PDB entry 4CXH | electron microscopy, 8.90 A resolution (very low resolution: no residue pairs are listed; an interface is given only as per-side residue counts) | chains A and c of the 9 polymer chains in the assembly

# Chain A
Protein: Elongation factor 1A
Organism: Oryctolagus cuniculus
Reference sequence: Q9YAV0 (EF1A_AERPE); numbering as in UniProt (aligned over 1-437)
Sequence (437 residues; each row starts with the number of its first residue):
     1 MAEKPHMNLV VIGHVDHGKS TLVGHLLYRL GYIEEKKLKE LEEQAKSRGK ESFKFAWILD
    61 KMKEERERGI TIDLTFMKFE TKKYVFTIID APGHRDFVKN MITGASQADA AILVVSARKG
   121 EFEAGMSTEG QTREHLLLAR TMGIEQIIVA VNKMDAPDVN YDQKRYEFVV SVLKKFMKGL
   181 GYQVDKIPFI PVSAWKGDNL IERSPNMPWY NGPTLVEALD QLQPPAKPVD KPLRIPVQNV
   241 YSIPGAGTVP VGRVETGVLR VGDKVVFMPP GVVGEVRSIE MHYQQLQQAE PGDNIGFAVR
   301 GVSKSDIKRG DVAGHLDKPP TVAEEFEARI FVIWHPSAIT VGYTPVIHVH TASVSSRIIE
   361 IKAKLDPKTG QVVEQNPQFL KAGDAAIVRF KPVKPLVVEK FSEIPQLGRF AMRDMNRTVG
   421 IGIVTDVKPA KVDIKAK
Unresolved in the structure: 1-3, 431-437
Ligand contacts: phenylalanine (PHE): Asn239, Tyr241, Ile243, Val251, Gly296
Curated features (UniProtKB/Swiss-Prot):
  - region: Gly13 to Ser20 (G1), Gly69 to Asp73 (G2), Asp90 to Gly93 (G3), Asn152 to Asp155 (G4), Ser193 to Trp195 (G5)
  - binding site (GTP): Gly13 to Ser20, Asp90 to His94, Asn152 to Asp155
  - binding site (Mg(2+)): Ser20

# Chain c
Molecule: 28S RRNA - H95
Organism: Oryctolagus cuniculus
Sequence (19 nucleotides; row label = number of the first residue in the row):
  4553 CUGCUCAGUA CGAGAGGAA

# Interface between chain A and chain c
At this resolution (9 A) residue pairs are not listed: 10 residues of chain A and 7 of chain c lie at the interface.

# In short
10 residues of chain A and 7 residues of chain c are in contact. Ligands of chain A: phenylalanine. From
UniProt: 17 GTP-binding residues and Mg2+-binding residue Ser20(A) on chain A.
Chain A is Elongation factor 1A and chain c is 28S RRNA - H95, both from Oryctolagus cuniculus; the structure,
Regulation of the mammalian elongation cycle by 40S subunit rolling: a eukaryotic-specific ribosome
rearrangement, was determined by electron microscopy, deposited together with 4CXG.
